Entry 3VRC (X-ray diffraction, 1.00 A resolution); this record covers chains A and B.

# Chain A (and B)
Protein: Cytochrome c'
From: Thermochromatium tepidum
Notes: chain B of this document is another copy of the same molecule, construct and numbering; everything in this record applies to it too
UniProt: C7G528 (C7G528_THETI); residues 1-131 here correspond to UniProt positions 24-154 (UniProt number = residue number + 23)
Chain sequence (131 residues; numbered 1 to 131; the number before each row is that of its first residue):
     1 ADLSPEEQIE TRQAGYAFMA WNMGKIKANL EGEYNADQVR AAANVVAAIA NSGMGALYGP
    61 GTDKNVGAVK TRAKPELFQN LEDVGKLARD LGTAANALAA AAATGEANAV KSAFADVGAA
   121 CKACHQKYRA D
Disordered / not traced: 1 (chain B: fully traced)
Ion coordination: Cd2+ site 1 near E7 (its only coordinating residue here); Cd2+ site 2 near E76 (its only coordinating residue here); Cd2+ site 3 near E82 (its only coordinating residue here); Cd2+ site 4 near D116 (its only coordinating residue here); heme c Fe near H125 (its only coordinating residue here); Cd2+ site 5 near D131 (its only coordinating residue here)
Small-molecule neighbours: heme c (HEC): I9, R12, Q13, Y16, A17, M19, A20, M23, V46, Y58, T71, R72, A73, L77, V84, L87, A88, L91, V117, A120, C121, C124, H125, Y128, R129

# Interface between chain A and chain B
Residue-residue contacts (31; chain A residue first):
  L3(A) with W21(B)
  T11(A) with F18(B); W21(B)
  A14(A) with A14(B)
  G15(A) with F18(B)
  F18(A) with T11(B); G15(B); I49(B), hydrophobic; S52(B); M54(B), hydrophobic
  W21(A) with L3(B); T11(B); S52(B); G53(B); L57(B), hydrophobic
  K25(A) with S52(B), hydrogen bond (side chain-backbone)
  A41(A) with N51(B)
  N44(A) with A48(B)
  V45(A) with A48(B); S52(B)
  A48(A) with N44(B); V45(B)
  I49(A) with F18(B), hydrophobic
  N51(A) with A41(B)
  S52(A) with F18(B); W21(B); K25(B), hydrogen bond (backbone-side chain); V45(B)
  G53(A) with W21(B)
  M54(A) with F18(B), hydrophobic
  L57(A) with W21(B), hydrophobic
Also at the interface, not in a pair above, chain A (19 interface residues in all): A17, N22
Also at the interface, not in a pair above, chain B (19 interface residues in all): A17, N22

# Summary
Chain A and chain B each contribute 19 residues to their interface; the contacts include 2 hydrogen bonds. The
hydrogen-bonded pair is K25(A)-S52(B). Chain A binds heme c.
Both chains are Cytochrome c' (Thermochromatium tepidum). Entry 3VRC (Crystal structure of cytochrome c' from
Thermochromatium tepidum) was determined by X-ray diffraction (same publication as 3VRD).
